PDB entry 3NM4 | X-ray diffraction, 1.70 A resolution | chains A and B

[Chain A (and B)]
Name: MTA/SAH nucleosidase
From: Helicobacter pylori
Notes: EC 3.2.2.9; chain B of this document is another copy of the same molecule, construct and numbering; everything in this record applies to it too
Reference sequence: Q9ZMY2 (MTNN_HELPJ); residue numbers follow UniProt; this construct covers 1-230
Sequence (230 residues; numbered 1 to 230; the number before each row is that of its first residue):
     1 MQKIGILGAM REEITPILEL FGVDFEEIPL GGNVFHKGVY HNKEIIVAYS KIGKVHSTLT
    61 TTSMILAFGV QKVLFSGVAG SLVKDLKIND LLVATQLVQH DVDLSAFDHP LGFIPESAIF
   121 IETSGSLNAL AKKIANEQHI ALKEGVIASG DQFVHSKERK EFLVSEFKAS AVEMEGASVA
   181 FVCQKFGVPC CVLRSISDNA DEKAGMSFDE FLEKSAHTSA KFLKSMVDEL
Not modelled in the structure: 1 (chain B: 1, 200-206)
Curated features (UniProtKB/Swiss-Prot):
  - active site: Glu13 (Proton acceptor), Asp198 (Proton donor)
  - binding site (substrate): Gly80, Val154, Met174, Glu175
From the paper describing this entry:
  - conformationally variable residues (helix shift, loop rearrangement, order/disorder transition, side-chain flip): Met10 to Phe21, Asp198 to Lys224
  - contacts within the chain: Arg11-Ile14 (backbone contact), Arg11-Thr15 (backbone contact), Glu13-Ile17 (backbone contact)
  - binding site for 2-amino-2-hydroxymethyl-propane-1,3-diol: Glu13, Glu175, Arg194
  - catalytic residues: Glu13, Arg194, Asp198 (citing earlier work)

[Interface between chain A and chain B]
Residue-residue contacts - 77 pairs, chain A then chain B:
  Leu30(A) with Phe186(B), hydrophobic
  Gly31(A) with Lys185(B); Phe186(B)
  Gly32(A) with Lys185(B)
  Tyr49(A) with Glu116(B), hydrogen bond
  Lys51(A) with Glu116(B)
  Ile52(A) with Ile114(B)
  Lys54(A) with Lys54(B); Val55(B); Asp151(B), salt bridge
  Val55(A) with Lys54(B); Thr58(B); Gln99(B); Ser178(B); Phe181(B), hydrophobic
  His56(A) with Ile114(B); Ser117(B); Phe181(B)
  Thr58(A) with Val55(B); Thr58(B); Leu59(B)
  Leu59(A) with Thr58(B); Thr62(B); Lys185(B); Phe186(B), hydrophobic
  Thr62(A) with Leu59(B); Thr62(B); Ser63(B); Leu66(B)
  Ser63(A) with Leu66(B); Phe186(B)
  Leu66(A) with Ser63(B); Leu66(B), hydrophobic
  Gln99(A) with Val55(B); Asp151(B)
  Asp101(A) with Asp151(B); Gln152(B), hydrogen bond (backbone-side chain)
  Val102(A) with Asp151(B)
  Asp103(A) with Asp151(B), hydrogen bond (backbone-backbone); Gln152(B); Phe153(B), hydrogen bond (backbone-backbone)
  Leu104(A) with Met174(B), hydrophobic
  Ala106(A) with Phe153(B), hydrophobic; His155(B)
  Phe107(A) with Phe153(B), hydrophobic
  Ile114(A) with Ile52(B); His56(B)
  Pro115(A) with Ile52(B), hydrophobic; His56(B)
  Glu116(A) with Tyr49(B); Lys51(B)
  Asp151(A) with Lys54(B), salt bridge; Gln99(B); Asp101(B); Val102(B); Asp103(B), hydrogen bond (backbone-backbone)
  Gln152(A) with Asp101(B), hydrogen bond (side chain-backbone); Asp103(B)
  Phe153(A) with Asp103(B), hydrogen bond (backbone-backbone); Ala106(B), hydrophobic; Phe107(B), hydrophobic
  His155(A) with Ser105(B); Ala106(B)
  Met174(A) with Leu104(B), hydrophobic
  Ser178(A) with Val55(B)
  Phe181(A) with Val55(B), hydrophobic; His56(B); Leu59(B), hydrophobic
  Lys185(A) with Gly31(B); Gly32(B); Leu59(B)
  Phe186(A) with Leu30(B), hydrophobic; Gly31(B); Leu59(B), hydrophobic; Ser63(B)
  Gly205(A) with Phe107(B)
  Phe208(A) with Phe107(B), hydrophobic
Interface residues without a listed pair, chain A (38 interface residues in all): Ser117, Val182, Asp209
Interface residues without a listed pair, chain B (35 interface residues in all): Val182

[Summary]
38 residues of chain A and 35 residues of chain B are in contact, with 7 hydrogen bonds and 2 salt bridges.
Polar contacts include Lys54(A)-Asp151(B), Tyr49(A)-Glu116(B) and Asp101(A)-Gln152(B). From the paper:
catalytic residues Glu13(A), Arg194(A) and Asp198(A); a binding site for
2-amino-2-hydroxymethyl-propane-1,3-diol at Glu13(A), Glu175(A) and Arg194(A).
Both chains are MTA/SAH nucleosidase (Helicobacter pylori). Entry 3NM4 (Helicobacter pylori MTAN) was
determined by X-ray diffraction, deposited together with 3NM5 and 3NM6.
